7OIU - chains C and A of the 6 polymer chains in the assembly; structure by electron microscopy, 3.70 A resolution.

Chain C:
Molecule: TrwM protein
Source organism: Escherichia coli
UniProt: O50329 (O50329_ECOLX); numbering as in UniProt (aligned over 1-104)
Amino-acid sequence (104 residues; row label = number of the first residue in the row):
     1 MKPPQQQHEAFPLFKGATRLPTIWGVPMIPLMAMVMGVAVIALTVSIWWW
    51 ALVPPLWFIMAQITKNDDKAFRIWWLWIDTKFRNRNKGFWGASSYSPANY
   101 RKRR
Sequence notes: conflict Trp24 (Leu in O50329), Val26 (Glu in O50329)

Chain A:
Molecule: TrwK protein
Source organism: Escherichia coli
UniProt: O50330 (O50330_ECOLX); residues 1-823 here = UniProt positions 1-823
Amino-acid sequence (823 residues; each row starts with the number of its first residue):
     1 MGAIESRKLLASETPVGQFIPYSHHVTDTIISTKNAEYLSVWKIDGRSHQ
    51 SASEADVFQWIRELNNTLRGISSANLSLWTHIVRRRVYEYPDAEFDNVFC
   101 RQLDEKYRESFTGYNLMVNDLYLTVVYRPVSDKVLSFFAKRERETPDQKK
   151 HRQESCIKALEDINRTLGQSFKRYGAELLSVYEKGGHAFSAPLEFLARLV
   201 NGEHIPMPICRDRFSDYMAVNRPMFSKWGEVGELRSLTGLRRFGMLEIRE
   251 YDDATEPGQLNVLLESDYEFVLTHSFSVLSRPAAKEYLQRHQKNLIDARD
   301 VATDQIEEIDEALNQLISGHFVMGEHHCTLTVYGETVQQVRDNLAHASAA
   351 MLDVAVLPKPVDLALEAGYWAQLPANWQWRPRPAPITSLNFLSFSPFHNF
   401 MSGKPTGNPWGPAVTILKTVSGTPLYFNFHASKEEEDATDKRLLGNTMLI
   451 GQSSSGKTVLLGFLLAQAQKFKPTIVAFDKDRGMEISIRAMGGRYLPLKT
   501 GEPSGFNPFQLPPTHANLIFLKQFVKKLAAAGGEVTHRDEEEIDQAITAM
   551 MSDSIDKSLRRLSLLLQFLPNPRSDDMDARPTVHARLVKWCEGGDYGWLF
   601 DNPTDALDLSTHQIYGFDITEFLDNPEARTPVMMYLLYRTESMIDGRRFM
   651 YVFDEFWKPLQDEYFEDLAKNKQKTIRKQNGIFVFATQEPSDALESNIAK
   701 TLIQQCATYIFLANPKADYEDYTQGFKLTDSEFELVRGLGEFSRRFLIKQ
   751 GDQSALAEMNLGKFRTIVDGETVERDFDDELLVLSGTPDNAEIAESIIAE
   801 VGDDPAVWLPIFLDRVKAERSDV
Disordered / not traced: 1, 435-440, 512-514, 532-539, 554-580, 593-606, 766-775, 822-823

Interface between chain C and chain A:
Residue-residue contacts (89):
  Met1(C) with Glu265(A)
  Pro3(C) with His49(A); Pro257(A); Asn261(A)
  Pro4(C) with Gly258(A)
  Gln5(C) with Glu256(A)
  Glu9(C) with Phe58(A)
  Ala10(C) with Ala254(A)
  Phe11(C) with Ile61(A), hydrophobic; Arg62(A); Asp253(A); Ala254(A), hydrogen bond (backbone-backbone); Thr255(A); Leu389(A), hydrophobic
  Pro12(C) with Asp253(A); Glu308(A); Thr387(A)
  Leu13(C) with Tyr251(A), hydrophobic; Asp252(A); Asp253(A), hydrogen bond (backbone-backbone); Asn390(A)
  Phe14(C) with His291(A), hydrogen bond (backbone-side chain); Gln305(A); Ile309(A), hydrophobic; Ala312(A), hydrophobic
  Lys15(C) with Glu250(A), salt bridge; Tyr251(A); His291(A)
  Gly16(C) with His291(A); Pro385(A)
  Ala17(C) with Pro385(A), hydrophobic
  Arg19(C) with Arg290(A), hydrogen bond (backbone-side chain); His291(A); Asn294(A)
  Leu20(C) with Arg290(A); Pro385(A)
  Pro21(C) with Tyr287(A)
  Asp67(C) with Arg249(A), salt bridge; Arg382(A), salt bridge
  Asp68(C) with Arg382(A)
  Lys69(C) with Arg382(A); Pro383(A)
  Arg72(C) with Gln378(A), hydrogen bond (side chain-backbone); Arg380(A), hydrogen bond (side chain-backbone); Pro381(A); Pro383(A)
  Ile73(C) with Pro381(A)
  Leu76(C) with Ala367(A), hydrophobic; Pro381(A), hydrophobic
  Trp77(C) with Leu363(A)
  Asp79(C) with Trp379(A)
  Thr80(C) with Glu366(A), hydrogen bond; Trp379(A)
  Lys81(C) with Ser226(A), hydrogen bond (side chain-backbone); Glu366(A), salt bridge
  Arg85(C) with Ser12(A), hydrogen bond (side chain-backbone); Thr14(A), hydrogen bond
  Asn86(C) with Ser12(A), hydrogen bond
  Phe89(C) with Leu9(A), hydrophobic
  Trp90(C) with Glu13(A), hydrogen bond; Arg222(A); Arg235(A)
  Ala92(C) with Phe225(A)
  Ser93(C) with Pro223(A); Met224(A); Phe225(A), hydrogen bond (side chain-backbone)
  Ser94(C) with Glu13(A); Arg222(A), hydrogen bond; Pro223(A)
  Tyr95(C) with Thr14(A); Val16(A), hydrophobic; Phe19(A), hydrophobic; Arg222(A); Pro223(A); Phe225(A), hydrophobic
  Ser96(C) with Glu13(A); Thr14(A), hydrogen bond (backbone-backbone); Pro15(A); Val16(A), hydrogen bond (backbone-backbone); Arg222(A)
  Pro97(C) with Val16(A), hydrophobic; Asp216(A); Ala219(A); Arg222(A)
  Ala98(C) with Pro15(A)
  Tyr100(C) with Leu10(A); Ala11(A), hydrogen bond (side chain-backbone); Glu13(A), hydrogen bond (side chain-backbone)
  Arg101(C) with Leu10(A)
Other interface residues (no listed pair), chain C (43 interface residues in all): Lys2, Asn84, Lys87, Asn99
Other interface residues (no listed pair), chain A (70 interface residues in all): Val220, Asn221, Lys227, Trp228, Gly229, Gln259, Val262, Met323, Val354, Asp362, Ala364, Leu365, Trp377, Ala384, Ile386, His398

Overview:
Chain C and chain A form an interface of 43 and 70 residues respectively, with 18 hydrogen bonds and 4 salt
bridges. Polar pairs include Lys15(C)-Glu250(A), Asp67(C)-Arg249(A) and Asp67(C)-Arg382(A).
Chain C is TrwM protein and chain A is TrwK protein, both from Escherichia coli; the structure, Inner Membrane
Complex (IMC) protomer structure (TrwM/VirB3, TrwK/VirB4, TrwG/VirB8tails) from the fully-assembled R388 type
IV secretion ..., was determined by electron microscopy together with 7O3J, 7O3T, 7O3V and 7O41 from the same
study.
